Entry 8VGW (electron microscopy, 3.90 A resolution); this record covers chains E and I of the 12 polymer chains in the assembly.

# Chain E (and I)
Molecule: CH848 DE3 SOSIP gp120
Source organism: Human immunodeficiency virus 1
Notes: chain I of this document is another copy of the same molecule, construct and numbering; everything in this record applies to it too
UniProtKB: A0A1W6IPB2 (A0A1W6IPB2_9HIV1); residues 4-469 here correspond to UniProt positions 30-495 (UniProt number = residue number + 26)
Sequence (471 residues; row label = number of the first residue in the row):
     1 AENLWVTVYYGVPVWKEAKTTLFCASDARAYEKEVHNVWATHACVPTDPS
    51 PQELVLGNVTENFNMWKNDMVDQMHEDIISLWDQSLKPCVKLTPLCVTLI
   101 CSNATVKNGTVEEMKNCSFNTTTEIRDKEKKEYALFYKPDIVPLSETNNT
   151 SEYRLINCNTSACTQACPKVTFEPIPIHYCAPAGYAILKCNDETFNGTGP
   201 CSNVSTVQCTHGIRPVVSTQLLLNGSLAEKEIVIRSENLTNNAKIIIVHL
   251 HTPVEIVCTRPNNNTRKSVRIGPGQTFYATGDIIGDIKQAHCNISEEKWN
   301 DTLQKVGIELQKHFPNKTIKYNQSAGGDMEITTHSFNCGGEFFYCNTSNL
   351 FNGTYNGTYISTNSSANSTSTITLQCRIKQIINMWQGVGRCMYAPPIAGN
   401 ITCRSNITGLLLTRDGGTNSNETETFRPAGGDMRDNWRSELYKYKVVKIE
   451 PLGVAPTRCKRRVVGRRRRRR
Unresolved in the structure: 361-370
Sequence notes: expression tag (1-3, 470-471); conflict Cys163 (Val189 in A0A1W6IPB2), Cys391 (Ala417 in A0A1W6IPB2), Lys448 (Glu474 in A0A1W6IPB2), Glu450 (Gln476 in A0A1W6IPB2), Val454 (Ile480 in A0A1W6IPB2), Arg458 (Gly484 in A0A1W6IPB2), Cys459 (Ala485 in A0A1W6IPB2), Gly465 (Glu491 in A0A1W6IPB2), Arg467 (Glu493 in A0A1W6IPB2), Arg468 (Lys494 in A0A1W6IPB2)
Disulfide bonds: Cys24-Cys44, Cys89-Cys167, Cys96-Cys158, Cys101-Cys117, Cys180-Cys209, Cys190-Cys201, Cys258-Cys292, Cys338-Cys403, Cys345-Cys376

# How chain E and chain I interact
Contacting residue pairs (27):
  Glu124(E) - Arg154(I)  salt bridge
  Glu124(E) - Cys158(I)
  Ile125(E) - Cys96(I)
  Ile125(E) - Val97(I)  hydrophobic
  Ile125(E) - Thr98(I)
  Ile125(E) - Leu144(I)  hydrophobic
  Ile125(E) - Arg154(I)
  Arg126(E) - Pro94(I)  hydrogen bond (side chain-backbone)
  Arg126(E) - Cys96(I)  hydrogen bond (backbone-backbone)
  Arg126(E) - Val97(I)
  Arg126(E) - Asn120(I)  hydrogen bond (side chain-backbone)
  Asp127(E) - Val97(I)
  Asp127(E) - Thr98(I)  hydrogen bond
  Lys128(E) - Thr98(I)  hydrogen bond
  Lys128(E) - Leu144(I)
  Arg270(E) - Cys158(I)  hydrogen bond (side chain-backbone)
  Arg270(E) - Asn159(I)  hydrogen bond (side chain-backbone)
  Arg270(E) - Thr160(I)
  Pro273(E) - Cys158(I)  hydrophobic
  Pro273(E) - Ser161(I)
  Pro273(E) - Ala162(I)  hydrogen bond (backbone-backbone)
  Gly274(E) - Thr160(I)
  Arg467(E) - Val464(I)  hydrogen bond (side chain-backbone)
  Arg467(E) - Gly465(I)  hydrogen bond (side chain-backbone)
  Arg467(E) - Arg466(I)
  Arg469(E) - Val464(I)
  Arg469(E) - Gly465(I)
Other interface residues (no listed pair), chain I (17 interface residues in all): Thr121, Thr122

# In short
Chain E and chain I form an interface of 10 and 17 residues respectively, with 10 hydrogen bonds and 1 salt
bridge. Polar contacts include Glu124(E)-Arg154(I), Arg126(E)-Pro94(I) and Arg126(E)-Asn120(I).
Chain E and chain I are both CH848 DE3 SOSIP gp120 (Human immunodeficiency virus 1); the structure, VRC01 Fab
bound to the HIV-1 CH848 DE3 SOSIP, was determined by electron microscopy, deposited together with 8VGV, 8VH2
and 8VH3.
